PDB entry 4PJ5 | X-ray diffraction, 2.00 A resolution | chains G and H of the 4 polymer chains in the assembly

[Chain G]
Protein: TCR-alpha
From: Homo sapiens
Chain sequence (203 residues; numbered 1 to 203; the number before each row is that of its first residue):
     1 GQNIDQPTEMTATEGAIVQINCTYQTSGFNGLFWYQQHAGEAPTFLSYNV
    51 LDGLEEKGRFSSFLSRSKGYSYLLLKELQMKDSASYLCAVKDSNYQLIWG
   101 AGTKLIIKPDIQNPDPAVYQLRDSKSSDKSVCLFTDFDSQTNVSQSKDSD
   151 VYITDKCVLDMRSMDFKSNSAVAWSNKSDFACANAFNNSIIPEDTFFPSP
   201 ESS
Not modelled in the structure: 124-129, 176-178, 200-203
Disulfides: C22-C88, C132-C182
Reported in the primary citation:
  - binding site for Acetyl 6-formylpterin: Y95

[Chain H]
Protein: TCR-beta
From: Homo sapiens
Chain sequence (245 residues; row label = number of the first residue in the row):
     1 NAGVTQTPKFQVLKTGQSMTLQCAQDMNHNSMYWYRQDPGMGLRLIYYSA
    51 SEGTTDKGEVPNGYNVSRLNKREFSLRLESAAPSQTSVYFCASSVWTGEG
   101 SGELFFGEGSRLTVLEDLKNVFPPEVAVFEPSEAEISHTQKATLVCLATG
   151 FYPDHVELSWWVNGKEVHSGVCTDPQPLKEQPALNDSRYALSSRLRVSAT
   201 FWQNPRNHFRCQVQFYGLSENDEWTQDRAKPVTQIVSAEAWGRAD
Not modelled in the structure: 1-2, 245
Disulfides: C23-C91, C146-C211
Reported in the primary citation:
  - binding site for Acetyl 6-formylpterin: E99

[How chain G and chain H interact]
Disulfides between the chains: C157(G)-C172(H)
Pairs across the interface (86; chain G residue first):
  F33(G) - S101(H)
  F33(G) - G102(H)
  F33(G) - E103(H)
  Y35(G) - E103(H)
  Y35(G) - L104(H)  hydrogen bond (side chain-backbone)
  Y35(G) - F106(H)  hydrophobic
  Q37(G) - Q37(H)  hydrogen bond
  Q37(G) - F90(H)
  E41(G) - F90(H)
  A42(G) - F90(H)  hydrophobic
  A42(G) - F106(H)  hydrophobic
  A42(G) - G107(H)
  P43(G) - F106(H)
  F45(G) - E103(H)
  Y48(G) - S101(H)
  K91(G) - G98(H)  hydrogen bond (side chain-backbone)
  K91(G) - G100(H)  hydrogen bond (side chain-backbone)
  K91(G) - G102(H)
  Y95(G) - G98(H)
  Y95(G) - E99(H)
  L97(G) - L104(H)  hydrophobic
  W99(G) - Y35(H)  hydrogen bond
  W99(G) - G42(H)
  W99(G) - L43(H)
  W99(G) - L104(H)  hydrophobic
  W99(G) - F106(H)  hydrophobic
  G100(G) - G42(H)
  A101(G) - M41(H)
  A101(G) - G42(H)
  D115(G) - H138(H)  salt bridge
  D115(G) - T139(H)
  Y119(G) - S132(H)
  Y119(G) - A134(H)
  Y119(G) - E135(H)
  Y119(G) - H138(H)
  Y119(G) - T139(H)
  Q120(G) - S132(H)
  L121(G) - F129(H)
  L121(G) - E130(H)
  L121(G) - T143(H)
  L121(G) - V145(H)  hydrophobic
  R122(G) - F129(H)
  R122(G) - E130(H)  hydrogen bond (backbone-backbone)
  D123(G) - V128(H)
  D123(G) - F129(H)
  V131(G) - V145(H)  hydrophobic
  V131(G) - L147(H)  hydrophobic
  L133(G) - T143(H)
  D136(G) - T139(H)
  D136(G) - R196(H)  salt bridge
  Y152(G) - L178(H)  hydrophobic
  Y152(G) - E180(H)  hydrogen bond (side chain-backbone)
  I153(G) - L178(H)
  T154(G) - D174(H)
  T154(G) - S192(H)
  T154(G) - R194(H)  hydrogen bond
  D155(G) - R194(H)
  C157(G) - C172(H)  disulfide
  C157(G) - T173(H)
  C157(G) - R194(H)
  V158(G) - C172(H)  hydrogen bond (backbone-side chain)
  L159(G) - G170(H)
  L159(G) - V171(H)
  L159(G) - C172(H)  hydrophobic
  L159(G) - R196(H)
  D160(G) - S169(H)
  D160(G) - G170(H)  hydrogen bond (backbone-backbone)
  M161(G) - K141(H)
  M161(G) - S169(H)
  M161(G) - G170(H)
  M161(G) - R196(H)
  M161(G) - V197(H)
  R162(G) - S169(H)  hydrogen bond (backbone-side chain)
  M164(G) - S198(H)
  F166(G) - K141(H)
  F166(G) - R196(H)
  S168(G) - R196(H)  hydrogen bond
  S170(G) - R194(H)  hydrogen bond
  V172(G) - V145(H)  hydrophobic
  V172(G) - S192(H)
  V172(G) - R194(H)
  W174(G) - L147(H)  hydrophobic
  W174(G) - L178(H)  hydrophobic
  W174(G) - A190(H)  hydrophobic
  F196(G) - H138(H)
  P198(G) - A134(H)  hydrophobic
Also at the interface, not in a pair above, chain G (45 interface residues in all): L87, S130, T135, A171
Also at the interface, not in a pair above, chain H (47 interface residues in all): G40, E108, P131, T149, P175, K179

[In short]
The interface between chain G and chain H involves 45 residues on one side and 47 on the other, with 1
disulfide bond, 13 hydrogen bonds and 2 salt bridges. Polar contacts include D115(G)-H138(H), D136(G)-R196(H)
and Y35(G)-L104(H). From the paper: a binding site for Acetyl 6-formylpterin at Y95(G) and E99(H).
Chain G is TCR-alpha and chain H is TCR-beta, both from Homo sapiens; the structure, Structure of human
MR1-Ac-6-FP in complex with human MAIT TRBV6-1 TCR, was determined by X-ray diffraction (same publication as
4PJ7, 4PJ8, 4PJ9, 4PJA, 4PJB, 4PJC and 7 further entries).
